Entry 8HI6 (X-ray diffraction, 2.00 A resolution); this record covers chain A.

# Chain A
Protein: Short-chain dehydrogenase/reductase SDR
Organism: Roseiflexus castenholzii DSM 13941
Notes: fragment: N terminal domain
UniProt: A7NN59 (A7NN59_ROSCS); residues 1-572 here = UniProt positions 1-572
Sequence (579 residues; row label = number of the first residue in the row; numbering starts at 0):
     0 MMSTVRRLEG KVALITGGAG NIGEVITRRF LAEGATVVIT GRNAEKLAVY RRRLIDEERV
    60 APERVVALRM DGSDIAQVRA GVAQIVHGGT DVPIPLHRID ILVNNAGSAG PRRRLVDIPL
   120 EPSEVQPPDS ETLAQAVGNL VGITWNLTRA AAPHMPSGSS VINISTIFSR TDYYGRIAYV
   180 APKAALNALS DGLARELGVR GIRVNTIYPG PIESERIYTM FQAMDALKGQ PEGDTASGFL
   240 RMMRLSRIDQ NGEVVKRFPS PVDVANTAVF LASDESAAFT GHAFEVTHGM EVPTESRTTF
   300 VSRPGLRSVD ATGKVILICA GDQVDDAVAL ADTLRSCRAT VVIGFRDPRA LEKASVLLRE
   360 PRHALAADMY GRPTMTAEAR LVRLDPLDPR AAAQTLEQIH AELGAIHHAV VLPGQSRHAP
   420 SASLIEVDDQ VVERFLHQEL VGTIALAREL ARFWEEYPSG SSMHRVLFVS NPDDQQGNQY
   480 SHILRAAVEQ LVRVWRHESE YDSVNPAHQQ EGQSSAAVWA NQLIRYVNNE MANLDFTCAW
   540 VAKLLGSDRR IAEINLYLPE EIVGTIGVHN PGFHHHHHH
Unresolved in the structure: 0-4, 360-370, 416-420, 506-513, 563-578
Sequence notes: expression tag (0, 573-578)
Residues lining bound ligands:
  - 3-oxidanylidenepropanoic acid (FK2): Ala108, Thr165, Phe167, Tyr172, Arg175, Tyr178, Arg215, Ile216, Met219
  - NADP (NAP; NADP nicotinamide-adenine-dinucleotide phosphate): Gly16, Ala18, Gly19, Asn20, Ile21, Gly22, Gly40, Arg41, Asn42, Met69, Asp70, Gly71, Ser72, Asn104, Ala105, Gly106, Ser107, Asn138, Ile142, Ile163, Ser164, Thr165, Tyr178, Lys182, Pro208, Gly209, Pro210, Ile211, Ser213, Arg215, Ile216
Reported in the primary citation:
  - self-association interface (contacts with another copy of this molecule); pairs are residue here / residue on that copy: Arg6-Glu274, Ala277-His287, Thr298-Glu552, Arg243
  - contacts within the chain: Thr297-Glu552
  - binding site for 3-oxidanylidenepropanoic acid: Thr165, Tyr172, Arg175, Tyr178
  - binding site for NADP: Arg41, Asp70, Asn138, Lys182, Ser213, Arg215
  - conformationally variable residues (helix shift, side-chain flip): Arg41, Asp70, Thr165, Tyr172, Arg175, Tyr178, Lys182, Ser213 to Gly228
  - catalytic residues: Thr165
  - catalytic residues: Tyr178, Lys182 (proposed by the authors, not directly observed)
  - mutagenesis - T165A, Y172A, R175A, Y178A, K182A: decreased catalytic activity

# In short
Ligands of chain A: 3-oxidanylidenepropanoic acid and NADP. The paper reports catalytic residues Thr165,
Tyr178 and Lys182; T165A, Y172A and R175A, among others, reduce catalytic activity; 5 substitutions were
tested in all.
Chain A is Short-chain dehydrogenase/reductase SDR (Roseiflexus castenholzii DSM 13941); the structure,
Crystal structure of the NADP+ and MSA bound N terminal domain of bi-functional malonyl-CoA reductase from
..., was determined by X-ray diffraction (same publication as 8HI4 and 8HI5).
